PDB entry 6XNZ | electron microscopy, 3.80 A resolution | chains C and x of the 10 polymer chains in the assembly

[Chain C]
Molecule: V(D)J recombination-activating protein 1
Organism: Mus musculus
Notes: EC 3.1.-.-, 2.3.2.27
UniProtKB: P15919 (RAG1_MOUSE); numbering as in UniProt (aligned over 261-1008)
Amino-acid sequence (750 residues; each row starts with the number of its first residue):
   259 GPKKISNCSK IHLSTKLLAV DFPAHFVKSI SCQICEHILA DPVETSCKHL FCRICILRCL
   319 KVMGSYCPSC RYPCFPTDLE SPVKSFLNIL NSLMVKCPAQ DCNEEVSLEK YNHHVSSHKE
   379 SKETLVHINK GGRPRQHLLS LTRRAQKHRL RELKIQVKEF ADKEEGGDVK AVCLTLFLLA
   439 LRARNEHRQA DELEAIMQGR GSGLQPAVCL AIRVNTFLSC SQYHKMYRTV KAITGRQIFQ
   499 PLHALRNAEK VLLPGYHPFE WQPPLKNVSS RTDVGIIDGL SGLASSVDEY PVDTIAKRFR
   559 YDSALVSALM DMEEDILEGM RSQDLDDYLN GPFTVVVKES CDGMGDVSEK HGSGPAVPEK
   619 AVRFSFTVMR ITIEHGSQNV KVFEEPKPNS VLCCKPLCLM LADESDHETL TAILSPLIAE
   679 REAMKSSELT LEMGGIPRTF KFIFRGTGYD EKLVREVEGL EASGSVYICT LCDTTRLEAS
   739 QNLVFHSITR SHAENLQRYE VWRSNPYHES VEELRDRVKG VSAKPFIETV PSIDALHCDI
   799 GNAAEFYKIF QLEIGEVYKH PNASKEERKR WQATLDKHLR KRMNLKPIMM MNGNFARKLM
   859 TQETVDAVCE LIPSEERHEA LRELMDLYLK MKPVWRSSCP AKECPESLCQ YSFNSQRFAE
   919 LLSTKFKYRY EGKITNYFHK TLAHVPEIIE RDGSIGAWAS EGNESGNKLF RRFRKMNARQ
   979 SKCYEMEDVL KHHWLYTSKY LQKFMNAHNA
Unresolved in the structure: 259-458, 1008
Sequence notes: expression tag (259-260); engineered mutation Val649 (Glu in P15919), Met848 (Arg in P15919)
Bound ions: Zn2+: Cys727, Leu729, Cys730, His937, His942
UniProt features mapped onto this chain:
  - zinc finger: Cys290 to Arg329 (RING-type), Leu351 to Lys380 (RAG1-type)
  - DNA-binding region: Gly389 to Gln456 (NBD)
  - binding site (Zn(2+)): Cys266, His270, Cys290, Cys293, His295, Cys305, His307, Cys310, Cys313, Cys325, Cys328, Cys355, Cys360, His372, His376
  - binding site (a divalent metal cation): Asp600, Asp708, Glu962
  - site: Trp893 (Essential for DNA hairpin formation, participates in base-stacking interactions near the cleavage site)
  - mutagenesis: His307 (H307A: Displays lower E3 ligase activity and affects the joining step of V(D)J recombination), Cys325 (C325G: Loss of E3 ligase activity and affects the joining step of V(D)J recombination), Arg391 (R391A: Defects in converting nicked products to hairpins; R391L: Impairs DNA-binding and hairpin formation while maintaining some nicking activity), Arg393 (R393A: Impairs DNA-binding and hairpin formation while maintaining some nicking activity), Arg401 (R401A: Allows robust hairpin activity), Arg402 (R402A: Defects in converting nicked products to hairpins), Lys405 (K405A: Reduced hairpin activity), His406 (H406A: Allows robust hairpin activity), Arg407 (R407A: Impairs DNA-binding and reduces hairpin formation without affecting nicking activity), Asn443 (N443A: Impairs DNA-binding; when associated with A-445), His445 (H445A: Impairs DNA-binding; when associated with A-443), Asp546 (D546A: Loss of DNA-binding), 22 further mutagenesis entries in UniProt
Reported in the primary citation:
  - binding site for Target DNA top strand: Asp600, Asp708, Met848
  - mutagenesis - E649V/R848M: increased catalytic activity on disintegration

[Chain x]
Molecule: 12RSS integration strand
Sequence (34 nucleotides; row label = number of the first residue in the row):
    12 GGTCGAGGTT TTTGTACAGC CTACTACCAC TGTG
Unresolved in the structure: 12-30

[Chain C / chain x interface]
Residue-residue contacts (23; chain C residue first):
  Asp600(C) - DG45(x)  phosphate contact
  Met602(C) - DG45(x)  phosphate contact
  Leu794(C) - DG45(x)  base contact
  Asn842(C) - DC41(x)  phosphate contact
  Asn850(C) - DG45(x)  base contact
  Gly851(C) - DG45(x)  hydrogen bond to the base
  Asn852(C) - DT42(x)  base contact
  Asn852(C) - DG43(x)  hydrogen bond to the base
  Asn852(C) - DT44(x)  hydrogen bond to the base
  Asn852(C) - DG45(x)  hydrogen bond to the base
  Arg855(C) - DG45(x)  hydrogen bond to the base
  Lys856(C) - DC41(x)  salt bridge to the phosphate
  Glu959(C) - DG45(x)  hydrogen bond to the base
  Glu962(C) - DT44(x)  sugar contact
  Glu962(C) - DG45(x)  phosphate contact
  Ser963(C) - DT44(x)  base contact
  Ser963(C) - DG45(x)  hydrogen bond to the base
  Asn965(C) - DT44(x)  phosphate contact
  Lys966(C) - DG43(x)  hydrogen bond to the sugar
  Lys966(C) - DT44(x)  sugar contact
  Arg969(C) - DG45(x)  salt bridge to the phosphate
  Lys973(C) - DT44(x)  salt bridge to the phosphate
  His1006(C) - DT36(x)  salt bridge to the phosphate
Also at the interface, not in a pair above, chain C (21 interface residues in all): Gly603, His795, Ile798, Gly960
Also at the interface, not in a pair above, chain x (7 interface residues in all): DA40

[Summary]
21 residues of chain C and 7 residues of chain x are in contact, with 8 hydrogen bonds and 4 salt bridges.
Among the polar pairs are Gly851(C)-DG45(x), Asn852(C)-DG43(x) and Asn852(C)-DT44(x). From the paper: a
binding site for Target DNA top strand at Asp600(C), Asp708(C) and Met848(C); E649V/R848M of chain C increase
catalytic activity on disintegration.
Chain C is V(D)J recombination-activating protein 1 (Mus musculus) and chain x is 12RSS integration strand;
the structure, Structure of RAG1 (R848M/E649V)-RAG2-DNA Target Capture Complex, was determined by electron
microscopy (same publication as 6XNX and 6XNY).
